4V96 - chains BA and BC of the 78 polymer chains in the assembly; structure by X-ray diffraction, 3.80 A resolution.

[Chain BA (and BC)]
Name: BPP
From: Lactococcus phage TP901-1
Notes: chain BC of this document is another copy of the same molecule, construct and numbering; everything in this record applies to it too
UniProt: Q9G096 (Q9G096_9CAUD); residue numbers follow UniProt; this construct covers 1-163
Sequence (173 residues; numbered 1 to 173; the number before each row is that of its first residue):
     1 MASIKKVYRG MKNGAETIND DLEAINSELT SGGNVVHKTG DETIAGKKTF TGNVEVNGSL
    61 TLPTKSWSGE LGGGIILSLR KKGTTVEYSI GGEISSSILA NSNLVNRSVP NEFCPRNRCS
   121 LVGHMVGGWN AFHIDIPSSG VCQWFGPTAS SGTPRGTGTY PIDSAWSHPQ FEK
Not modelled in the structure: 1, 166-173 (chain BC: 1, 165-173)
Differences from the reference sequence: expression tag (164-173)

[Chain BA / chain BC interface]
Contacting residue pairs (120):
  N13(BA) with R9(BC), hydrogen bond
  A15(BA) with V7(BC); Y8(BC); R9(BC)
  E16(BA) with R9(BC), salt bridge
  N19(BA) with K6(BC); V7(BC)
  L22(BA) with I4(BC); D21(BC); L22(BC), hydrophobic; I25(BC)
  E23(BA) with K6(BC)
  I25(BA) with I25(BC), hydrophobic
  N26(BA) with A2(BC), hydrogen bond (side chain-backbone); I4(BC); I25(BC)
  L29(BA) with I25(BC), hydrophobic; E28(BC); L29(BC), hydrophobic; N34(BC); V35(BC)
  T30(BA) with N34(BC), hydrogen bond (backbone-side chain)
  V36(BA) with V35(BC); V36(BC), hydrogen bond (backbone-backbone)
  H37(BA) with N34(BC); V36(BC); I44(BC); K48(BC), hydrogen bond (backbone-side chain)
  K38(BA) with G32(BC), hydrogen bond (side chain-backbone); G33(BC), hydrogen bond (side chain-backbone); N34(BC), hydrogen bond (backbone-backbone); V35(BC); V36(BC); E42(BC), salt bridge; T43(BC); I44(BC); A45(BC), hydrogen bond (backbone-backbone)
  T39(BA) with N34(BC), hydrogen bond; A45(BC); K48(BC), hydrogen bond (backbone-side chain)
  G40(BA) with A45(BC); G46(BC); K47(BC); K48(BC), hydrogen bond (backbone-side chain)
  D41(BA) with G46(BC); K47(BC), hydrogen bond (side chain-backbone)
  E42(BA) with K47(BC), hydrogen bond (backbone-backbone); K48(BC), salt bridge; T49(BC), hydrogen bond (backbone-backbone)
  T43(BA) with T49(BC); T51(BC)
  I44(BA) with T49(BC), hydrogen bond (backbone-backbone); F50(BC); T51(BC), hydrogen bond (backbone-backbone)
  A45(BA) with T51(BC)
  G46(BA) with G52(BC); N53(BC)
  K47(BA) with N53(BC); E55(BC), salt bridge
  K48(BA) with N53(BC), hydrogen bond (backbone-backbone); V54(BC); E55(BC), hydrogen bond (backbone-backbone)
  T49(BA) with E55(BC), hydrogen bond; N57(BC)
  F50(BA) with V54(BC), hydrophobic; E55(BC), hydrogen bond (backbone-backbone); V56(BC); N57(BC), hydrogen bond (backbone-backbone); G58(BC)
  T51(BA) with N57(BC); G58(BC)
  G52(BA) with G58(BC), hydrogen bond (backbone-backbone); S59(BC), hydrogen bond (backbone-backbone)
  N53(BA) with S59(BC), hydrogen bond
  V54(BA) with S59(BC), hydrogen bond (backbone-backbone); L60(BC); T61(BC), hydrogen bond (backbone-backbone)
  E55(BA) with T61(BC)
  V56(BA) with T61(BC), hydrogen bond (backbone-backbone); L62(BC); P63(BC)
  N57(BA) with P63(BC)
  G58(BA) with P63(BC)
  L60(BA) with L60(BC), hydrophobic; L62(BC), hydrophobic
  R80(BA) with P161(BC); D163(BC), salt bridge; S164(BC), hydrogen bond (side chain-backbone)
  K82(BA) with T84(BC), hydrogen bond; D163(BC), salt bridge
  E87(BA) with P161(BC)
  V122(BA) with V122(BC)
  G123(BA) with V122(BC)
  H124(BA) with A131(BC), hydrogen bond (side chain-backbone); F132(BC); H133(BC), hydrogen bond (side chain-backbone); F145(BC)
  V126(BA) with N101(BC); H133(BC); F145(BC), hydrophobic
  G127(BA) with F145(BC), hydrogen bond (backbone-backbone); P147(BC)
  G128(BA) with A131(BC); G146(BC); P147(BC)
  W129(BA) with M125(BC), hydrophobic; N130(BC); A131(BC), hydrogen bond (backbone-backbone); W144(BC), hydrophobic; P147(BC); A149(BC), hydrophobic
  A131(BA) with A131(BC), hydrophobic
  R155(BA) with S120(BC); V122(BC); H133(BC)
  G156(BA) with S120(BC); V122(BC)
  T157(BA) with C119(BC); S120(BC), hydrogen bond (backbone-backbone)
  T159(BA) with T159(BC)
Interface residues without a listed pair, chain BA (56 interface residues in all): G14, I18, V35, S89, M125, N130, G158
Interface residues without a listed pair, chain BC (61 interface residues in all): K5, I18, R118, W129

[In short]
56 residues of chain BA face 61 of chain BC across their interface, with 35 hydrogen bonds and 6 salt bridges.
Polar pairs include E16(BA)-R9(BC), K38(BA)-E42(BC) and E42(BA)-K48(BC).
Chain BA and chain BC are both BPP (Lactococcus phage TP901-1); the structure, The structure of a 1.8 MDa
viral genome injection device suggests alternative infection mechanisms, was determined by X-ray diffraction
(same publication as 3U6X and 3UH8).
